PDB entry 6IUI | X-ray diffraction, 2.60 A resolution | chains A and D

Chain A:
Molecule: ARF GTPase-activating protein GIT1
Source organism: Rattus norvegicus
Reference sequence: Q9Z272 (GIT1_RAT); residue numbers follow UniProt; this construct covers 645-770
Sequence (132 residues; numbered 639 to 770; the number before each row is that of its first residue):
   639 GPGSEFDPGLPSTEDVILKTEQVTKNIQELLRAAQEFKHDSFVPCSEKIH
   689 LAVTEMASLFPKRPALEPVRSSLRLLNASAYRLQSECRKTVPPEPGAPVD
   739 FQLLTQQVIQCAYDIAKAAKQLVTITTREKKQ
Unresolved in the structure: 639-646, 733-735, 769-770
Construct notes: expression tag (639-644)
From the paper describing this entry:
  - mutagenesis - I655Q, T765E: unchanged binding to Paxillin (chain D)
  - mutagenesis - A754Q: abolished localization to FA
  - mutagenesis - T765E: unchanged localization to FA
  - post-translational modification sites: Thr-765 (proposed by the authors, not directly observed)

Chain D:
Molecule: Paxillin
Source organism: Homo sapiens
Reference sequence: B4DRY6 (B4DRY6_HUMAN); residues 261-282 here correspond to UniProt positions 20-41 (UniProt number = residue number - 241)
Sequence (28 residues; numbered 255 to 282; the number before each row is that of its first residue):
   255 GPGSEFSATRELDELMASLSDFKFMAQG
Unresolved in the structure: 255-260, 282
Construct notes: expression tag (255-260)
From the paper describing this entry:
  - specificity-determining residues: Phe-276 (proposed by the authors, not directly observed)

Chain A / chain D interface:
Contacting residue pairs - 28 pairs, chain A then chain D:
  Ile-655(A) / Ala-262(D)  hydrophobic
  Thr-658(A) / Leu-266(D)
  Thr-662(A) / Leu-266(D)
  Thr-662(A) / Leu-269(D)
  Ile-665(A) / Leu-269(D)  hydrophobic
  Ile-665(A) / Leu-273(D)  hydrophobic
  Gln-666(A) / Leu-269(D)
  Leu-669(A) / Ser-272(D)
  Leu-669(A) / Leu-273(D)  hydrophobic
  Leu-669(A) / Phe-276(D)  hydrophobic
  Ala-672(A) / Phe-276(D)  hydrophobic
  Gln-673(A) / Phe-276(D)
  Gln-744(A) / Lys-277(D)
  Gln-744(A) / Ala-280(D)
  Gln-744(A) / Gln-281(D)
  Ile-747(A) / Leu-273(D)
  Ile-747(A) / Phe-276(D)  hydrophobic
  Gln-748(A) / Lys-277(D)  hydrogen bond
  Ala-750(A) / Leu-273(D)
  Tyr-751(A) / Met-270(D)
  Tyr-751(A) / Leu-273(D)
  Ala-754(A) / Leu-266(D)
  Ala-754(A) / Met-270(D)  hydrophobic
  Lys-755(A) / Met-270(D)
  Ala-757(A) / Leu-266(D)
  Lys-758(A) / Thr-263(D)
  Lys-758(A) / Leu-266(D)
  Lys-758(A) / Asp-267(D)  salt bridge
Interface residues without a listed pair, chain A (19 interface residues in all): Thr-743, Val-761
Interface residues without a listed pair, chain D (13 interface residues in all): Ser-274
Interface features reported in the paper:
  - hot spots on chain A (mutagenesis) - A754Q: abolished binding to Paxillin (chain D)
  - interface residues, chain D: Leu-266(D)

Summary:
19 residues of chain A face 13 of chain D across their interface, with 1 hydrogen bond and 1 salt bridge.
Polar contacts include Lys-758(A)/Asp-267(D) and Gln-748(A)/Lys-277(D). From the paper: A754Q of chain A
abolishes localization to FA; the interface residue Leu-266(D); 3 substitutions were tested in all.
Here chain A is ARF GTPase-activating protein GIT1 (Rattus norvegicus) and chain D is Paxillin (Homo sapiens).
Entry 6IUI (Crystal structure of GIT1 PBD domain in complex with Paxillin LD4 motif) was determined by X-ray
diffraction (same publication as 6IUH).
